PDB entry 7K61 | electron microscopy, 2.85 A resolution | chains A and J of the 12 polymer chains in the assembly

== Chain A ==
Molecule: Histone H3.1
From: Homo sapiens
UniProt: P68431 (H31_HUMAN); residues 0-135 here correspond to UniProt positions 1-136 (UniProt number = residue number + 1)
Amino-acid sequence (136 residues; numbered 0 to 135; the number before each row is that of its first residue; numbering starts at 0):
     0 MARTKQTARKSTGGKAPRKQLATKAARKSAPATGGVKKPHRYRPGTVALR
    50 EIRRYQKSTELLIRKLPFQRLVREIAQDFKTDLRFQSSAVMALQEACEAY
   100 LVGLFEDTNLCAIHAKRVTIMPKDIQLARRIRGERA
Disordered / not traced: 0-36, 134-135
UniProt features mapped onto this chain:
  - modified residue: Arg-2 (Asymmetric dimethylarginine), Thr-3 (Phosphothreonine), Lys-4 (Allysine), Gln-5 (5-glutamyl dopamine), Thr-6 (Phosphothreonine), Arg-8 (Citrulline), Lys-9 (N6,N6,N6-trimethyllysine), Ser-10 (ADP-ribosylserine), Thr-11 (Phosphothreonine), Lys-14 (N6-(2-hydroxyisobutyryl)lysine), Arg-17 (Asymmetric dimethylarginine), Lys-18 (N6-(2-hydroxyisobutyryl)lysine), Lys-23 (N6-(2-hydroxyisobutyryl)lysine), Arg-26 (Citrulline), Lys-27 (N6,N6,N6-trimethyllysine), Ser-28 (ADP-ribosylserine), Lys-36 (N6,N6,N6-trimethyllysine), Lys-37 (N6-methyllysine), Tyr-41 (Phosphotyrosine), Lys-56 (N6,N6,N6-trimethyllysine) and 8 more in UniProt
  - lipidation: Lys-18 (N6-decanoyllysine)

== Chain J ==
Molecule: 197-nt DNA strand
From: Homo sapiens
Sequence (197 nucleotides; each row starts with the number of its first residue):
     1 GGGGTGGTCGCTGTTCAATACATGCACAGGATGTATATATCTGACACGTG
    51 CCTGGAGACTAGGGAGTAATCCCCTTGGCGGTTAAAACGCGGGGGACAGC
   101 GCGTACGTGCGTTTAAGCGGTGCTAGAGCTGTCTACGACCAATTGAGCGG
   151 CCTCGGCACCGGGATTCTCCAGGGCGGCCGCGTATAGGGTCCAGCCC

== How chain A and chain J interact ==
Pairs across the interface (25):
  Lys-37(A) with DA171(J), salt bridge to the phosphate
  Arg-40(A) with DG91(J), base contact
  Tyr-41(A) with DT168(J), phosphate contact; DC169(J), phosphate contact
  Arg-42(A) with DG94(J), salt bridge to the phosphate; DC169(J), hydrogen bond to the phosphate; DC170(J), salt bridge to the phosphate
  Thr-45(A) with DT168(J), phosphate contact; DC169(J), hydrogen bond to the phosphate
  Arg-63(A) with DA86(J), salt bridge to the phosphate
  Arg-72(A) with DT76(J), salt bridge to the phosphate
  Arg-83(A) with DT75(J), hydrogen bond to the base; DT76(J), phosphate contact
  Phe-84(A) with DT75(J), phosphate contact; DT76(J), hydrogen bond to the phosphate
  Gln-85(A) with DT75(J), phosphate contact
  Ser-86(A) with DT75(J), phosphate contact
  Arg-116(A) with DA96(J), phosphate contact; DC97(J), phosphate contact
  Val-117(A) with DG95(J), sugar contact; DA96(J), hydrogen bond to the phosphate
  Thr-118(A) with DG95(J), phosphate contact; DA96(J), hydrogen bond to the phosphate
  Met-120(A) with DA96(J), phosphate contact; DC97(J), phosphate contact
Interface residues without a listed pair, chain A (19 interface residues in all): His-39, Pro-43, Leu-82, Lys-115
Interface residues without a listed pair, chain J (14 interface residues in all): DA85, DG93

== Summary ==
19 residues of chain A face 14 of chain J across their interface; the contacts include 6 hydrogen bonds and 5
salt bridges. Polar pairs include Arg-83(A)/DT75(J), Arg-42(A)/DC169(J) and Thr-45(A)/DC169(J).
Here chain A is Histone H3.1 and chain J is a 197-nt DNA strand, both from Homo sapiens. Entry 7K61 (Cryo-EM
structure of 197bp nucleosome aided by scFv) was determined by electron microscopy together with 7K5X, 7K5Y,
7K60 and 7K63 from the same study.
